PDB entry 7KH0 | electron microscopy, 2.80 A resolution | chains B and A of the 7 polymer chains in the assembly

# Chain B
Molecule: Guanine nucleotide-binding protein G(I)/G(S)/G(T) subunit beta-1
Organism: Homo sapiens
Reference sequence: P62873 (GBB1_HUMAN); residues 2-340 here = UniProt positions 2-340
Sequence (350 residues; each row starts with the number of its first residue; numbers below 1 keep their minus sign (His-9 is residue -9)):
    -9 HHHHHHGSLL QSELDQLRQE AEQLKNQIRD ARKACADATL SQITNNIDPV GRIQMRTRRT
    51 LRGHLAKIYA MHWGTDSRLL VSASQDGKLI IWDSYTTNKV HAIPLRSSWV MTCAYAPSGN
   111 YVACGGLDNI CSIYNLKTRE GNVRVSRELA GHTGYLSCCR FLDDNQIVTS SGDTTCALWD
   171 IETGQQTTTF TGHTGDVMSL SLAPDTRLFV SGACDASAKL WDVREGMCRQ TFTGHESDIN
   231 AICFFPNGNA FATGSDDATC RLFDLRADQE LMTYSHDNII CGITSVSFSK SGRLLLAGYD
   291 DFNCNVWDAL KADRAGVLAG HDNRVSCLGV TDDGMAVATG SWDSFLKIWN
Not modelled in the structure: -9 to 1
Differences from the reference sequence: expression tag (-9 to 1)
UniProt features mapped onto this chain:
  - modified residue: Ser2 (N-acetylserine), His266 (Phosphohistidine)
  - natural variant: Leu30 (L30F: In MRD42; uncertain significance), Arg52 (R52G: In MRD42), Gly64 (G64V: In MRD42), Asp76 (D76E: In MRD42; D76G: In MRD42), Gly77 (G77S: In MRD42), Lys78 (K78R: In MRD42), Ile80 (I80N: In MRD42; I80T: In MRD42), His91 (H91R: In MRD42; uncertain significance), Ala92 (A92T: In MRD42), Pro94 (P94S: In MRD42), Leu95 (L95P: In MRD42), Arg96 (R96L: In MRD42), 5 further natural variant entries in UniProt

# Chain A
Molecule: Guanine nucleotide-binding protein G(i) subunit alpha-3, Isoform Gnas-2 of Guanine nucleotide-binding protein G(s) subunit alpha isoforms short fusion
Organism: Homo sapiens
Reference sequence: chimeric construct of P08754, P63092-2: residues 9-25 from P08754 (GNAI3_HUMAN) positions 2-18 (UniProt number = residue number - 7); residues 26-394 from P63092-2 positions 26-380 (offset varies)
Sequence (372 residues; row label = number of the first residue in the row; note: 14 numbers in that range are skipped by the numbering (no residue carries them; nothing is unmodelled there)):
     9 GCTLSAEDKA AVERSKMIEK QLQKDKQVYR ATHRLLLLGA GESGKSTIVK QM
    75 RILHVNGFNG DSEKATKVQD IKNNLKEAIE TIVAAMSNLV PPVELANPEN QFRVDYILSV
   135 MNVPDFDFPP EFYEHAKALW EDEGVRACYE RSNEYQLIDC AQYFLDKIDV IKQDDYVPSD
   195 QDLLRCRVLT SGIFETKFQV DKVNFHMFDV GGQRDERRKW IQCFNDVTAI IFVVASSSYN
   255 MVIREDNQTN RLQEALNLFK SIWNNRWLRT ISVILFLNKQ DLLAEKVLAG KSKIEDYFPE
   315 FARYTTPEDA TPEPGEDPRV TRAKYFIRDE FLRISTASGD GRHYCYPHFT CAVDTENIRR
   375 VFNDCRDIIQ RMHLRQYELL
Not modelled in the structure: 9-10, 75-204, 252-261, 304-306
Differences from the reference sequence: conflict Asp188 (Ala174 in P63092-2)
UniProt features mapped onto this chain:
  - lipidation: Gly9 (N-myristoyl glycine), Cys10 (S-palmitoyl cysteine)

# Chain B / chain A interface
Contacting residue pairs (48):
  Gly53(B) with Leu30(A)
  Leu55(B) with Lys34(A); Tyr37(A), hydrophobic; Arg38(A)
  Ala56(B) with Tyr37(A)
  Lys57(B) with Cys237(A), hydrogen bond (side chain-backbone); Asn239(A), hydrogen bond; Asp240(A), salt bridge
  Tyr59(B) with Gln236(A); Cys237(A), hydrogen bond
  Lys78(B) with Leu30(A); Asp33(A), salt bridge
  Ile80(B) with Leu30(A), hydrophobic
  Asn88(B) with Ser23(A)
  Lys89(B) with Ser23(A); Ile26(A); Glu27(A), salt bridge
  Val90(B) with Arg22(A), hydrogen bond (backbone-side chain); Ile26(A)
  His91(B) with Arg22(A)
  Trp99(B) with Ile207(A); Phe222(A), hydrophobic; Phe238(A), hydrophobic
  Leu117(B) with Ile207(A), hydrophobic; Gln227(A), hydrogen bond (backbone-side chain); Trp234(A), hydrophobic; Phe238(A), hydrophobic
  Asn119(B) with Gly226(A); Gln227(A), hydrogen bond
  Thr143(B) with Gly226(A)
  Gly144(B) with Gln227(A)
  Tyr145(B) with Gln227(A), hydrogen bond (backbone-side chain); Lys233(A)
  Gly162(B) with Arg228(A), hydrogen bond (backbone-side chain)
  Asp186(B) with Arg228(A), salt bridge
  Met188(B) with Lys233(A)
  Cys204(B) with Arg232(A); Lys233(A)
  Asp228(B) with Arg232(A), salt bridge; Lys233(A)
  Asn230(B) with Lys233(A), hydrogen bond
  Asp246(B) with Lys233(A), salt bridge
  Asp290(B) with Arg280(A); Trp281(A)
  Arg314(B) with Gln236(A); Trp281(A)
  Trp332(B) with Asn239(A); Trp281(A), hydrophobic
Interface residues without a listed pair, chain B (34 interface residues in all): Gln75, Asp76, Ala92, Met101, Asp163, Thr164, Thr184
Interface residues without a listed pair, chain A (28 interface residues in all): Ala19, Val20, Gly206, Glu230

# Overview
Chain B and chain A form an interface of 34 and 28 residues respectively; the contacts include 9 hydrogen
bonds and 6 salt bridges. Among the polar pairs are Lys57(B)-Asp240(A), Lys78(B)-Asp33(A) and
Lys89(B)-Glu27(A).
Here chain B is Guanine nucleotide-binding protein G(I)/G(S)/G(T) subunit beta-1 and chain A is Guanine
nucleotide-binding protein G(i) subunit alpha-3, Isoform Gnas-2 of Guanine nucleotide-binding protein G(s)
subunit alpha isoforms short fusion, both from Homo sapiens. Entry 7KH0 (Cryo-EM structure of the human
arginine vasopressin AVP-vasopressin receptor V2R-Gs signaling complex) was determined by electron microscopy.
